7KRZ - chains B and C of the 7 polymer chains in the assembly; structure by electron microscopy, 3.20 A resolution.

Chain B (and C):
Molecule: Lon protease homolog, mitochondrial
Organism: Homo sapiens
Notes: EC 3.4.21.53; chain C of this document is another copy of the same molecule, construct and numbering; everything in this record applies to it too
UniProt: P36776 (LONM_HUMAN); numbering as in UniProt (aligned over 414-947)
Sequence (534 residues; numbered 414 to 947; the number before each row is that of its first residue):
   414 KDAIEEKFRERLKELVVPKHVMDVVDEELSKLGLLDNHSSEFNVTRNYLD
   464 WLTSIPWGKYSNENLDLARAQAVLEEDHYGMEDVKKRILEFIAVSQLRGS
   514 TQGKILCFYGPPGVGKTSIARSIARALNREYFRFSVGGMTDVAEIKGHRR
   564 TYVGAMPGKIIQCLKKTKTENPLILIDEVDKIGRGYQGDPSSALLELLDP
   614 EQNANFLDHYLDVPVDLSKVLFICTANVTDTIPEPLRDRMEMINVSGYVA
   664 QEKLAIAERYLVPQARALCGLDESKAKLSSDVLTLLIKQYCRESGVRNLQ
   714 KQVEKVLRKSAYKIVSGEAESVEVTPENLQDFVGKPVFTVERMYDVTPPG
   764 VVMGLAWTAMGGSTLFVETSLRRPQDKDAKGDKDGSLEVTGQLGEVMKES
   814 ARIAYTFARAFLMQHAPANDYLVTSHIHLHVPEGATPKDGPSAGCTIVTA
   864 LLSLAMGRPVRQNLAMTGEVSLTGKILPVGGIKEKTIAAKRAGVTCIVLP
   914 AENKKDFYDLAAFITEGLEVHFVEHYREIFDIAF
Disordered / not traced: 414-415, 790-795 (chain C: 414, 790-795)
Curated features (UniProtKB/Swiss-Prot):
  - active site: Ser-855, Lys-898
  - binding site (ATP): Gly-523 to Thr-530
Covalently attached groups: bortezomib (BO2) linked to Ser-855
Metal / ion sites: Mg2+: Thr-530 (together with ATP)
Ligand contacts:
  - ATP (adenosine-5'-triphosphate), molecule 1: Asp-490, His-491, Tyr-492, Met-494, Gly-523, Pro-524, Pro-525, Gly-526, Val-527, Gly-528, Lys-529, Thr-530, Ser-531, Glu-591, Tyr-661, Ile-669, Tyr-673, Val-709, Arg-710, Gln-713
  - ATP, molecule 2: Glu-614, Pro-648, Arg-652
  - bortezomib (BO2; N-[(1R)-1-(dihydroxyboryl)-3-methylbutyl]-N-(pyrazin-2-ylcarbonyl)-L-phenylalaninamide): Leu-768, Ala-769, Trp-770, Thr-771, Leu-778, Met-810, Thr-849, Lys-851, Asp-852, Gly-853, Pro-854, Ala-856, Gly-893, Lys-898
Reported in the primary citation:
  - binding site for Endogenous co-purified substrate: Tyr-565
  - catalytic residues: Ser-855, Lys-898
  - binding site for bortezomib: Ser-855
  - contacts within the chain: Pro-854/Ser-855
  - mutagenesis - V809A, P854A, E882A: decreased catalytic activity
  - mutagenesis - Y565A: decreased catalytic activity on FITC-casein
  - mutagenesis - E591A: abolished catalytic activity

Interface between chain B and chain C:
Residue-residue contacts - 95 pairs, chain B then chain C:
  Asn-456(B) / Leu-447(C)
  Asn-456(B) / Leu-448(C)
  Asn-456(B) / Glu-454(C)
  Arg-459(B) / Leu-447(C)  hydrogen bond (side chain-backbone)
  Pro-525(B) / Glu-647(C)
  Pro-525(B) / Asp-651(C)
  Thr-530(B) / Glu-614(C)
  Thr-530(B) / Gln-615(C)
  Ser-531(B) / Glu-614(C)
  Arg-546(B) / Glu-609(C)  salt bridge
  Arg-546(B) / Gln-615(C)  hydrogen bond
  Ser-548(B) / Glu-609(C)
  Gly-550(B) / Ser-605(C)
  Gly-551(B) / Val-555(C)
  Gly-551(B) / Ser-605(C)
  Asp-554(B) / Tyr-565(C)  hydrogen bond
  Ala-556(B) / Arg-562(C)  hydrogen bond (backbone-side chain)
  Ala-556(B) / Tyr-565(C)
  Glu-557(B) / Arg-562(C)  salt bridge
  His-561(B) / Thr-564(C)
  His-561(B) / Tyr-565(C)
  Val-566(B) / Ser-453(C)
  Val-566(B) / Glu-454(C)
  Gly-567(B) / Thr-564(C)  hydrogen bond (backbone-side chain)
  Met-569(B) / Arg-562(C)
  Met-569(B) / Arg-563(C)  hydrogen bond
  Met-569(B) / Thr-564(C)
  Gly-571(B) / Arg-562(C)
  Lys-572(B) / Leu-620(C)
  Lys-572(B) / His-622(C)
  Lys-572(B) / Asp-625(C)  salt bridge
  Gln-575(B) / Arg-562(C)
  Gln-575(B) / Asp-625(C)
  Lys-578(B) / Glu-440(C)  salt bridge
  Glu-591(B) / Arg-652(C)  salt bridge
  Lys-594(B) / Ser-605(C)
  Gly-598(B) / Tyr-599(C)
  Gly-598(B) / Gln-600(C)
  Tyr-599(B) / Gln-600(C)
  Gln-600(B) / Gln-600(C)
  Asn-640(B) / Pro-648(C)
  Leu-681(B) / Arg-511(C)
  Cys-682(B) / Val-507(C)  hydrophobic
  Cys-682(B) / Leu-510(C)
  Cys-682(B) / Arg-511(C)
  Leu-684(B) / Leu-510(C)  hydrophobic
  Arg-710(B) / Asp-612(C)  salt bridge
  Arg-710(B) / Asp-651(C)  salt bridge
  Arg-710(B) / Arg-652(C)
  Lys-714(B) / Asp-651(C)  salt bridge
  Lys-714(B) / Met-653(C)  hydrogen bond (side chain-backbone)
  Glu-717(B) / Lys-517(C)  salt bridge
  Arg-721(B) / Arg-500(C)
  Arg-721(B) / Glu-503(C)  salt bridge
  Arg-721(B) / Val-507(C)
  Arg-721(B) / Glu-654(C)  salt bridge
  Lys-722(B) / Glu-503(C)  salt bridge
  Ala-724(B) / Val-507(C)  hydrophobic
  Ala-724(B) / Leu-510(C)  hydrophobic
  Tyr-725(B) / Leu-502(C)
  Tyr-725(B) / Ala-506(C)  hydrophobic
  Val-728(B) / Ala-506(C)
  Val-728(B) / Gln-509(C)
  Val-728(B) / Leu-510(C)  hydrophobic
  Lys-748(B) / Lys-918(C)
  Lys-748(B) / Asp-919(C)
  Val-753(B) / Glu-915(C)
  Met-756(B) / Ser-884(C)
  Met-756(B) / Lys-888(C)
  Met-756(B) / Leu-890(C)  hydrophobic
  Tyr-757(B) / Ser-884(C)
  Tyr-757(B) / Thr-886(C)  hydrogen bond
  Tyr-757(B) / Lys-888(C)
  Glu-781(B) / Ser-884(C)  hydrogen bond
  Glu-781(B) / Leu-885(C)  hydrogen bond (side chain-backbone)
  Glu-781(B) / Thr-886(C)
  Leu-784(B) / Thr-819(C)
  Arg-785(B) / Arg-822(C)
  Arg-786(B) / Asp-797(C)  salt bridge
  Arg-786(B) / Arg-822(C)
  Pro-787(B) / Val-836(C)  hydrophobic
  Glu-801(B) / Arg-815(C)  salt bridge
  Thr-803(B) / Ile-816(C)
  Gly-804(B) / Glu-812(C)  hydrogen bond (backbone-side chain)
  Gln-805(B) / Glu-812(C)  hydrogen bond
  His-841(B) / Ile-816(C)
  His-841(B) / Thr-819(C)  hydrogen bond
  His-841(B) / Leu-885(C)
  His-843(B) / Ile-816(C)
  His-843(B) / Leu-885(C)
  Glu-846(B) / Glu-882(C)
  Gly-847(B) / Val-809(C)
  Gly-847(B) / Glu-882(C)  hydrogen bond (backbone-side chain)
  Ala-848(B) / Val-809(C)  hydrophobic
  Ala-848(B) / Pro-854(C)  hydrophobic
Also at the interface, not in a pair above, chain B (69 interface residues in all): His-451, Val-457, Asn-460, Gly-526, Met-552, Gly-560, Tyr-565, Ala-568, Gly-683, Asn-711, Val-764, Thr-782, Ser-783, Leu-842
Also at the interface, not in a pair above, chain C (63 interface residues in all): Lys-444, Asp-449, Leu-480, Lys-559, Asp-602, Ala-606, Leu-608, Arg-650, Glu-808, Met-826

Overview:
The interface between chain B and chain C involves 69 residues on one side and 63 on the other; the contacts
include 14 hydrogen bonds and 14 salt bridges. Among the polar pairs are Arg-546(B)/Glu-609(C),
Glu-557(B)/Arg-562(C) and Lys-572(B)/Asp-625(C). The paper reports catalytic residues Ser-855(B) and
Lys-898(B); V809A, P854A and E882A of chain B reduce catalytic activity; 5 substitutions were tested in all.
Both chains are Lon protease homolog, mitochondrial (Homo sapiens). Entry 7KRZ (Human mitochondrial LONP1 in
complex with Bortezomib) was determined by electron microscopy together with 7KSL and 7KSM from the same
study.
